PDB entry 7KA3 | electron microscopy, 3.30 A resolution | chains B and D of the 4 polymer chains in the assembly

# Chain B (and D)
Molecule: Fructose-bisphosphate aldolase A
From: Oryctolagus cuniculus
Notes: EC 4.1.2.13; chain D of this document is another copy of the same molecule, construct and numbering; everything in this record applies to it too
UniProtKB: P00883 (ALDOA_RABIT); residues 1-363 here correspond to UniProt positions 2-364 (UniProt number = residue number + 1)
Sequence (363 residues; each row starts with the number of its first residue):
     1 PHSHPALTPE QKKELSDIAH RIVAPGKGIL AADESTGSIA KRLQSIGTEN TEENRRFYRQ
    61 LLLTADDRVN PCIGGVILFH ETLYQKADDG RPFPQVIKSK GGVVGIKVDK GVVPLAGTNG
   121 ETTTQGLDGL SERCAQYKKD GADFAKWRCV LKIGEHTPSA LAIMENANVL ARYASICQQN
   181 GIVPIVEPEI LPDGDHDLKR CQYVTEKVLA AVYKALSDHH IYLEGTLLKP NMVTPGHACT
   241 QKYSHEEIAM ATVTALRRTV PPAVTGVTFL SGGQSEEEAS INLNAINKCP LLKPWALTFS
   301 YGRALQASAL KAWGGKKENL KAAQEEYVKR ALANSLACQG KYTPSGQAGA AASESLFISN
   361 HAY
Not modelled in the structure: 1, 345-363
UniProt features mapped onto this chain:
  - active site: E187 (Proton acceptor), K229 (Schiff-base intermediate with dihydroxyacetone-P)
  - binding site (beta-D-fructose 1,6-bisphosphate): R42, S271 to G273, S300, R303
  - site: C72 (Essential for substrate cleavage), K107 (Essential for substrate cleavage), K146 (Alkylation inactivates the enzyme), H361 (Alkylation inactivates the enzyme), Y363 (Necessary for preference for fructose 1,6-bisphosphate over fructose 1-phosphate)
  - modified residue: T8 (Phosphothreonine), S35 (Phosphoserine), S38 (Phosphoserine), K41 (N6-acetyllysine), S45 (Phosphoserine), K98 (N6-(2-hydroxyisobutyryl)lysine), K107 (N6-acetyllysine), K110 (N6-acetyllysine), S131 (Phosphoserine), K146 (N6-(2-hydroxyisobutyryl)lysine), S271 (Phosphoserine), K311 (N6-malonyllysine), K329 (N6-acetyllysine), N360 (Deamidated asparagine)
  - cross-link: K41 (Glycyl lysine isopeptide (Lys-Gly) (interchain with G-Cter in SUMO1))

# How chain B and chain D interact
Pairs across the interface (48):
  H2(B) - H156(D)
  H4(B) - G117(D)
  H4(B) - N119(D)  hydrogen bond
  H4(B) - H156(D)  hydrogen bond
  A6(B) - G117(D)
  K110(B) - D128(D)  salt bridge
  V113(B) - R172(D)
  P114(B) - R172(D)  hydrogen bond (backbone-side chain)
  L115(B) - R172(D)
  A116(B) - S175(D)
  A116(B) - Q179(D)
  A116(B) - H220(D)
  G117(B) - H4(D)
  G117(B) - A6(D)
  N119(B) - H4(D)  hydrogen bond
  T123(B) - R172(D)
  Q125(B) - D128(D)
  Q125(B) - G129(D)
  G126(B) - D128(D)  hydrogen bond (backbone-side chain)
  L127(B) - D128(D)  hydrogen bond (backbone-side chain)
  D128(B) - K110(D)  salt bridge
  D128(B) - Q125(D)
  D128(B) - G126(D)  hydrogen bond (side chain-backbone)
  D128(B) - L127(D)  hydrogen bond (side chain-backbone)
  D128(B) - D128(D)  hydrogen bond (backbone-side chain)
  G129(B) - Q125(D)
  H156(B) - H2(D)
  H156(B) - H4(D)  hydrogen bond
  L161(B) - D218(D)
  L161(B) - H219(D)
  L161(B) - H220(D)
  M164(B) - H219(D)
  E165(B) - N168(D)  hydrogen bond
  E165(B) - H219(D)  salt bridge
  N168(B) - E165(D)  hydrogen bond
  N168(B) - N168(D)
  R172(B) - V113(D)
  R172(B) - P114(D)  hydrogen bond (side chain-backbone)
  R172(B) - L115(D)
  R172(B) - T123(D)
  S175(B) - A116(D)
  Q179(B) - A116(D)
  D218(B) - L161(D)
  H219(B) - L161(D)
  H219(B) - M164(D)
  H219(B) - E165(D)  salt bridge
  H220(B) - A116(D)
  H220(B) - L161(D)
Interface residues without a listed pair, chain B (29 interface residues in all): T118, S131
Interface residues without a listed pair, chain D (29 interface residues in all): T118, S131

# In short
Chain B and chain D each contribute 29 residues to their interface; the contacts include 13 hydrogen bonds and
4 salt bridges. Polar contacts include K110(B)-D128(D), E165(B)-H219(D) and H4(B)-N119(D). From UniProt:
active-site residues E187(B) and K229(B) and 6 beta-D-fructose 1,6-bisphosphate-binding residues on chain B.
Chain B and chain D are both Fructose-bisphosphate aldolase A (Oryctolagus cuniculus); the structure,
Aldolase, rabbit muscle (beam-tilt refinement x3), was determined by electron microscopy together with 7K9L,
7K9X, 7KA2 and 7KA4 from the same study.
